Entry 9H1L (electron microscopy, 2.14 A resolution); this record covers chains D and F of the 12 polymer chains in the assembly.

== Chain D ==
Protein: Methyl-coenzyme M reductase subunit beta
From: Methanococcus maripaludis
Notes: EC 2.8.4.1
Reference sequence: A0A2L1CBB3 (A0A2L1CBB3_METMI); numbering as in UniProt (aligned over 1-443)
Amino-acid sequence (443 residues; each row starts with the number of its first residue):
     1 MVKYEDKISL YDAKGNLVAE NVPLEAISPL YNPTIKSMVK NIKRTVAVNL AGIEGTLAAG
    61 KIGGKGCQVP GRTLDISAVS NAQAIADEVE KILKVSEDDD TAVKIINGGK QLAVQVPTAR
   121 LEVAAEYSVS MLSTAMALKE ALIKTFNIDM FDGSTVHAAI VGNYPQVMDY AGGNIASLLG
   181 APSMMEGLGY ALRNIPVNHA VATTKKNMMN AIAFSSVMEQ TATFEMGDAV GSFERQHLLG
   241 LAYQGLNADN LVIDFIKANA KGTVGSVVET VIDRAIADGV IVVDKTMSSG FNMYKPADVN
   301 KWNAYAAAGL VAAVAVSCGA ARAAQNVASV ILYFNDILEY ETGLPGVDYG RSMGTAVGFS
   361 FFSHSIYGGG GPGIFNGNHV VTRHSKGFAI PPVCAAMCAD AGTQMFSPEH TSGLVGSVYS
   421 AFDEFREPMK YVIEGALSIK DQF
Disordered / not traced: 1
Differences from the reference sequence: conflict G173 (Ser in A0A2L1CBB3)
Residues lining bound ligands:
  - 1-thioethanesulfonic acid (COM): F361, S365, Y367
  - factor 430 (F43): S365, I366, Y367
  - Coenzyme B (TP7): F361, F362, Y367, G368, G369, H379, V380, V381
What the authors report for this chain:
  - binding site for 1-thioethanesulfonic acid: Y367
  - conformationally variable residues (loop rearrangement): F361 to G371

== Chain F ==
Protein: Methyl-coenzyme M reductase subunit alpha
From: Methanococcus maripaludis
Notes: EC 2.8.4.1
Reference sequence: A0A2L1CBB0 (A0A2L1CBB0_METMI); residues 1-553 here = UniProt positions 1-553
Amino-acid sequence (553 residues; row label = number of the first residue in the row):
     1 MEAEKRLFLK ALKEKFEEDP KEKYTKFYTF GGWEQSARKR EFVEANEKIV SEKRQGIPLY
    61 NPDIGVPLGQ RKLMPYKLSN TDDYCEGDDL HFLNNAAIQQ LWDDIRRTVI VGMDTAHSVL
   121 EKRLGVEVTP ETINEYMHTI NHSLPGGAVV QEHMVEVHPS LAWDCYARIF TGDDELADEL
   181 DSRFLIDINK LFPEEQAETL KAAIGKKTYQ VSRVPSLVGR VCDGGTISRW SAMQIGMSFI
   241 TAYKLCAGEA ATADFSYASK HADVIQMGNA LPGRRARGPN EPGGIRFGIL SDVVQTTRVS
   301 EDPVEQSLEV VATGAALYDQ IWLGAYMSGG IGFTQYATAS YTDDILDDFS YYALDYVEKK
   361 YGRMGTKATM DVVEDVAGEV TLYALEQYDD YPALLEDHFG GSQRAAVAAA ASGIGVCMAT
   421 GNSNAGVNGW YLSQILHKEY HSRLGFYGYD LQDQCGASNS LAIRNDEAAP LELRGPNYPN
   481 YAMNVGHQGE YAGIAQAAHS ARGDAFALNP LVKVAFADPM LVFDFSKPRK EIARGALREF
   541 EAAGERDVIL PAK
Disordered / not traced: 1-5, 31-58
Modified residues: H261 (N1-methylated histidine; MHS); R275 (5-methyl-arginine; AGM); Q403 (2-methyl-glutamine; MGN); G448 (thioglycin; GL3); C455 (S-methylcysteine; SMC)
Differences from the reference sequence: variant S51 (Ala in A0A2L1CBB0)
Bound ions: factor 430 Ni: Q151 (together with 1-thioethanesulfonic acid)
Residues lining bound ligands:
  - factor 430 (F43), molecule 1: G147, A148, V149, V150, Q151, M154, M233, Q234, M237, I240, A247
  - factor 430 (F43), molecule 2: G329, I331, G332, F333, T334, Q335, Y336, F399, G400, Q403, G445, F446
  - SHT (O-phosphono-N-{(2E)-7-[(2-sulfoethyl)dithio]hept-2-enoyl}-L-threonine): R275, W322, L323, M327, F333, Y336, F446, Y447, Y481, A482, M483, N484
  - Coenzyme B (TP7): R229, K260, H261
What the authors report for this chain:
  - conformationally variable residues (loop rearrangement, order/disorder transition): G31 to P58, Q151
  - factor 430 coordination: Q151
  - binding site for 1-thioethanesulfonic acid: Y336
  - binding site for Coenzyme B: R229, K260, H261
  - post-translational modification sites: H261

== How chain D and chain F interact ==
Residue-residue contacts (106):
  G63(D) - R286(F)  hydrogen bond (backbone-side chain)
  G63(D) - L473(F)
  K65(D) - H261(F)  hydrogen bond (side chain-backbone)
  K65(D) - A262(F)
  K65(D) - V264(F)
  K65(D) - N509(F)
  G66(D) - N509(F)  hydrogen bond (backbone-side chain)
  G66(D) - P510(F)
  C67(D) - R286(F)
  C67(D) - L508(F)
  C67(D) - N509(F)  hydrogen bond
  Q68(D) - A203(F)
  Q68(D) - F506(F)
  Q68(D) - A507(F)
  Q68(D) - L508(F)  hydrogen bond (backbone-backbone)
  V69(D) - E472(F)
  V69(D) - H499(F)
  V69(D) - A507(F)
  V69(D) - L508(F)  hydrophobic
  P70(D) - H499(F)  hydrogen bond (backbone-side chain)
  P70(D) - R502(F)
  P70(D) - D504(F)
  P70(D) - F506(F)
  P70(D) - A507(F)
  G71(D) - R502(F)
  R72(D) - N422(F)
  R72(D) - N424(F)  hydrogen bond
  R72(D) - P470(F)
  R72(D) - E472(F)  salt bridge
  L132(D) - N465(F)  hydrogen bond (backbone-side chain)
  A135(D) - N465(F)
  M136(D) - I463(F)
  M136(D) - R464(F)
  M136(D) - N465(F)
  K139(D) - I463(F)  hydrogen bond (side chain-backbone)
  K139(D) - R464(F)
  K139(D) - N465(F)  hydrogen bond
  D149(D) - K367(F)  salt bridge
  D149(D) - A368(F)
  M150(D) - L461(F)  hydrophobic
  F151(D) - A368(F)
  F151(D) - T369(F)
  F151(D) - M370(F)  hydrophobic
  F151(D) - N422(F)
  F151(D) - A425(F)  hydrophobic
  F151(D) - L461(F)  hydrophobic
  G153(D) - I463(F)
  S154(D) - N424(F)
  S154(D) - A469(F)  hydrogen bond (side chain-backbone)
  S154(D) - P470(F)
  H157(D) - N465(F)
  H157(D) - A468(F)  hydrogen bond (side chain-backbone)
  H157(D) - A469(F)
  A158(D) - P470(F)
  A158(D) - L473(F)  hydrophobic
  G162(D) - L473(F)
  N163(D) - R286(F)  hydrogen bond
  N163(D) - L473(F)
  Y164(D) - N465(F)
  Y164(D) - D466(F)
  P165(D) - N465(F)
  P165(D) - A468(F)
  P165(D) - N477(F)
  P165(D) - Y478(F)  hydrophobic
  P165(D) - P479(F)
  Q166(D) - N269(F)  hydrogen bond
  Q166(D) - G283(F)  hydrogen bond (side chain-backbone)
  Q166(D) - G284(F)  hydrogen bond (side chain-backbone)
  Q166(D) - R286(F)
  Q166(D) - L473(F)
  Q166(D) - G475(F)  hydrogen bond (side chain-backbone)
  Q166(D) - P476(F)
  Q166(D) - N477(F)  hydrogen bond (backbone-side chain)
  Q166(D) - Y478(F)
  V167(D) - N269(F)
  Q325(D) - R123(F)
  S363(D) - E249(F)
  S363(D) - A250(F)
  S363(D) - A253(F)
  H364(D) - G248(F)
  H364(D) - E249(F)  hydrogen bond (backbone-backbone)
  H364(D) - A250(F)
  S365(D) - T252(F)
  S365(D) - A253(F)
  S365(D) - S256(F)
  I366(D) - M233(F)
  I366(D) - M237(F)  hydrophobic
  I366(D) - T252(F)
  I366(D) - S256(F)  hydrogen bond (backbone-side chain)
  Y367(D) - M233(F)  hydrophobic
  Y367(D) - S256(F)
  Y367(D) - K260(F)  hydrogen bond (backbone-side chain)
  G368(D) - S256(F)  hydrogen bond (backbone-side chain)
  G368(D) - K260(F)
  G369(D) - Y257(F)
  G370(D) - A253(F)
  G370(D) - Y257(F)
  I374(D) - Y257(F)  hydrophobic
  T403(D) - R123(F)  hydrogen bond (backbone-side chain)
  M405(D) - S118(F)
  M405(D) - V119(F)  hydrophobic
  M405(D) - K122(F)
  M405(D) - R123(F)
  M405(D) - D254(F)
  F406(D) - D254(F)
  F406(D) - Y257(F)  hydrophobic
Other interface residues (no listed pair), chain D (46 interface residues in all): I62, T155, M168, S183, F362, G371, Q404
Other interface residues (no listed pair), chain F (62 interface residues in all): G236, A258, I265, L271, P272, I285, S423, R474, L511

== In short ==
46 residues of chain D and 62 residues of chain F are in contact; the contacts include 23 hydrogen bonds and 2
salt bridges. Polar contacts include R72(D)-E472(F), D149(D)-K367(F) and G63(D)-R286(F). The paper reports a
binding site for Coenzyme B at R229(F), K260(F) and H261(F); a binding site for 1-thioethanesulfonic acid at
Y367(D) and Y336(F).
Here chain D is Methyl-coenzyme M reductase subunit beta and chain F is Methyl-coenzyme M reductase subunit
alpha, both from Methanococcus maripaludis. Entry 9H1L (Methyl-coenzyme M reductase activation complex binding
to the A2 component after incubation with ATP) was determined by electron microscopy, deposited together with
8S7V and 8S7X.
